PDB entry 7OHU | electron microscopy, 3.70 A resolution | chains 1 and W of the 27 polymer chains in the assembly

[Chain 1]
Molecule: 25S rRNA
Organism: Saccharomyces cerevisiae S288C
Sequence (3396 nucleotides; numbered 1 to 3396 plus 87 insertion-coded residues; 87 numbers in that range are skipped by the numbering (no residue carries them; nothing is unmodelled there); the number before each row is that of its first residue; a row labelled like 990A-990Z holds insertion residues (990A, then the next letters in order)):
     1 GUUUGACCUCAAAUCAGGUAGGAGUACCCGCUGAACUUAAGCAUAUCAAU
    51 AAGCGGAGGAAAAGAAACCAACCGGGAUUGCCUUAGUAACGGCGAGUGAA
   101 GCGGCAAAAGCUCAAAUUUGAAAUCUGGUACCUUCGGUGCCCGAGUUGUA
   151 AUUUGGAGAGGGCAACUUUGGGGCCGUUCCUUGUCUAUGUUCCUUGGAAC
   201 AGGACGUCAUAGAGGGUGAGAAUCCCGUGUGGCGAGGAGUGCGGUUCUUU
   251 GUAAAGUGCCUUCGAAGAGUCGAGUUGUUUGGGAAUGCAGCUCUAAGUGG
   301 GUGGUAAAUUCCAUCUAAAGCUAAAUAUUGGCGAGAGACCGAUAGCGAAC
   351 AAGUACAGUGAUGGAAAGAUGAAAAGAACUUUGAAAAGAGAGUGAAAAAG
   401 UACGUGAAAUUGUUGAAAGGGAAGGGCAUUUGAUCAGACAUGGUGUUUUG
   451 UGCCCUCUGCUCCUUGUGGGUAGGGGAAUCUCGCAUUUCACUGGGCCAGC
   501 AUCAGUUUUGGUGGCAGGAUAAAUCCAUAGGAAUGUAGCUUGCCUCGGUA
   551 AGUAUUAUAGCCUGUGGGAAUACUGCCAGCUGGGACUGAGGACUGCGACG
   601 UAAGUCAAGGAUGCUGGCAUAAUGGUUAUAUGCCGCCCGUCUUGAAACAC
   651 GGACCAAGGAGUCUAACGUCUAUGCGAGUGUUUGGGUGUAAAACCCAUAC
   701 GCGUAAUGAAAGUGAACGUAGGUUGGGGCCUCGCAAGAGGUGCACAAUCG
   751 ACCGAUCCUGAUGUCUUCGGAUGGAUUUGAGUAAGAGCAUAGCUGUUGGG
   801 ACCCGAAAGAUGGUGAACUAUGCCUGAAUAGGGUGAAGCCAGAGGAAACU
   851 CUGGUGGAGGCUCGUAGCGGUUCUGACGUGCAAAUCGAUCGUCGAAUUUG
   901 GGUAUAGGGGCGAAAGACUAAUCGAACCAUCUAGUAGCUGGUUCCUGCCG
   951 AAGUUUCCCUCAGGAUAGCAGAAGCUCGUAUCAGUUUUAU
990A-990Z GAGGUAAAGCGAAUGAUUAGAGGUUC
991A-991Z CGGGGUCGAAAUGACCUUGACCUAUU
992A-992Z CUCAAACUUUAAAUAUGUAAGAAGUC
993A-993I CUUGUUACU
  1060 UAA
  1081 UUGAACGUGGACAUUUGAAUGAAGAGCUUUUAGUGGGCCAUUUUUGGUAA
  1131 GCAGAACUGGCGAUGCGGGAUGAACCGAACGUAGAGUUAAGGUGCCGGAA
  1181 UACACGCUCAUCAGACACCACAAAAGGUGUUAGUUCAUCUAGACAGCCGG
  1231 ACGGUGGCCAUGGAAGUCGGAAUCCGCUAAGGAGUGUGUAACAACUCACC
  1281 GGCCGAAUGAACUAGCCCUGAAAAUGGAUGGCGCUCAAGCGUGUUACCUA
  1331 UACUCUACCGUCAGGGUUGAUAUGAUGCCCUGACGAGUAGGCAGGCGUGG
  1381 AGGUCAGUGACGAAGCCUAGACCGUAAGGUCGGGUCGAACGGCCUCUAGU
  1431 GCAGAUCUUGGUGGUAGUAGCAAAUAUUCAAAUGAGAACUUUGAAGACUG
  1481 AAGUGGGGAAAGGUUCCACGUCAACAGCAGUUGGACGUGGGUUAGUCGAU
  1531 CCUAAGAGAUGGGGAAGCUCCGUUUCAAAGGCCUGAUUUUAUGCAGGCCA
  1581 CCAUCGAAAGGGAAUCCGGUUAAGAUUCCGGAACCUGGAUAUGGAUUCUU
  1631 CACGGUAACGUAACUGAAUGUGGAGACGUCGGCGCGAGCCCUGGGAGGAG
  1681 UUAUCUUUUCUUCUUAACAGCUUAUCACCCCGGAAUUGGUUUAUCCGGAG
  1731 AUGGGGUCUUAUGGCUGGAAGAGGCCAGCACCUUUGCUGGCUCCGGUGCG
  1781 CUUGUGACGGCCCGUGAAAAUCCACAGGAAGGAAUAGUUUUCAUGCCAGG
  1831 UCGUACUGAUAACCGCAGCAGGUCUCCAAGGUGAACAGCCUCUAGUUGAU
  1881 AGAAUAAUGUAGAUAAGGGAAGUCGGCAAAAUAGAUCCGUAACUUCGGGA
  1931 UAAGGAUUGGCUCUAAGGGUCGGGUAGUGAGGGCCUUGGUCAGACGCAGC
  1981 GGGCGUGCUUGUGGACUGCUUGGUGGGGCUUGCUCUGCUAGGCGGACUAC
  2031 UUGCGUGCCUUGUUGUAGACGGCCUUGGUAGGUCUCUUGUAGACCGUCGC
  2081 UUGCUACAAUUAACGAUCAACUUAGAACUGGUACGGACAAGGGGAAUCUG
  2131 ACUGUCUAAUUAAAACAUAGCAUUGCGAUGGUCAGAAAGUGAUGUUGACG
  2181 CAAUGUGAUUUCUGCCCAGUGCUCUGAAUGUCAAAGUGAAGAAAUUCAAC
  2231 CAAGCGCGGGUAAACGGCGGGAGUAACUAUGACUCUCUUAAGGUAGCCAA
  2281 AUGCCUCGUCAUCUAAUUAGUGACGCGCAUGAAUGGAUUAACGAGAUUCC
  2331 CACUGUCCCUAUCUACUAUCUAGCGAAACCACAGCCAAGGGAACGGGCUU
  2381 GGCAGAAUCAGCGGGGAAAGAAGACCCUGUUGAGCUUGACUCUAGUUUGA
  2431 CAUUGUGAAGAGACAUAGAGGGUGUAGAAUAAGUGGGAGCUUCGGCGCCA
  2481 GUGAAAUACCACUACCUUUAUAGUUUCUUUACUUAUUCAAUGAAGCGGAG
  2531 CUGGAAUUCAUUUUCCACGUUCUAGCAUUCAAGGUCCCAUUCGGGGCUGA
  2581 UCCGGGUUGAAGACAUUGUCAGGUGGGGAGUUUGGCUGGGGCGGCACAUC
  2631 UGUUAAACGAUAACGCAGAUGUCCUAAGGGGGGCUCAUGGAGAACAGAAA
  2681 UCUCCAGUAGAACAAAAGGGUAAAAGCCCCCUUGAUUUUGAUUUUCAGUG
  2731 UGAAUACAAACCAUGAAAGUGUGGCCUAUCGAUCCUUUAGUCCCUCGGAA
  2781 UUUGAGGCUAGAGGUGCCAGAAAAGUUACCACAGGGAUAACUGGCUUGUG
  2831 GCAGUCAAGCGUUCAUAGCGACAUUGCUUUUUGAUUCUUCGAUGUCGGCU
  2881 CUUCCUAUCAUACCGAAGCAGAAUUCGGUAAGCGUUGGAUUGUUCACCCA
  2931 CUAAUAGGGAACGUGAGCUGGGUUUAGACCGUCGUGAGACAGGUUAGUUU
  2981 UACCCUACUGAUGAAUGUUACCGCAAUAGUAAUUGAACUUAGUACGAGAG
  3031 GAACAGUUCAUUCGGAUAAUUGGUUUUUGCGGCUGUCUGAUCAGGCAUUG
  3081 CCGCGAAGCUACCAUCCGCUGGAUUAUGGCUGAACGCCUCUAAGUCAGAA
  3131 UCCAUGCUAGAACGCGGUGAUUUCUUUGCUCCACACAAUAUAGAUGGAUA
  3181 CGAAUAAGGCGUCCUUGUGGCGUCGCUGAACCAUAGCAGGCUAGCAACGG
  3231 UGCACUUGGCGGAAAGGCCUUGGGUGCUUGCUGGCGAAUUGCAAUGUCAU
  3281 UUUGCGUGGGGAUAAAUCAUUUGUAUACGACUUAGAUGUACAACGGGGUA
  3331 UUGUAAGCAGUAGAGUAGCCUUGUUGUUACGAUCUGCUGAGAUUAAGCCU
  3381 UUGUUGUCUGAUUUGU
Disordered / not traced: 40-43, 165, 306-309, 453-473, 636, 660, 762-768, 818-925, 937, 990A-990Z, 991A-991Z, 992A-992Z, 993A-993I, 1081-1097, 1197-1200, 1303-1308, 1432, 1452-2351, 2373, 2397-2823, 2842-2847, 2859-2888, 2916-2984, 2994, 3078-3079, 3130, 3351, 3354-3355, 3377

[Chain W]
Protein: Ribosome assembly factor MRT4
Organism: Saccharomyces cerevisiae (strain ATCC 204508 / S288c)
UniProtKB: P33201 (MRT4_YEAST); residues 1-236 here = UniProt positions 1-236
Sequence (236 residues; numbered 1 to 236; the number before each row is that of its first residue):
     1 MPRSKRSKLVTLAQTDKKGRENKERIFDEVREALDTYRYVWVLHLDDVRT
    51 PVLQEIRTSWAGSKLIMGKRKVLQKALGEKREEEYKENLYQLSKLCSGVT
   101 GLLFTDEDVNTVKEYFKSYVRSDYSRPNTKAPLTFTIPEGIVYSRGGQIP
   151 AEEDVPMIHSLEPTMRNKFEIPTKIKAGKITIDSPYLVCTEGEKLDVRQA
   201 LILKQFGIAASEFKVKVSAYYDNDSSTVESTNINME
Disordered / not traced: 1-2, 235-236
Swiss-Prot annotation at these positions:
  - mutagenesis: Gly68 (G68D: Bypasses the requirement for phosphatase YVH1 for the release of MRT4)

[Interface between chain 1 and chain W]
Pairs across the interface - 82 pairs, chain 1 then chain W:
  G1207(1) with Arg3(W), hydrogen bond to the base
  U1208(1) with Ser4(W), sugar contact; Lys5(W), base contact; Ser7(W), hydrogen bond to the base
  G1209(1) with Arg3(W), hydrogen bond to the base
  U1210(1) with Arg3(W), hydrogen bond to the base; Ser4(W), phosphate contact
  C1219(1) with Arg20(W), salt bridge to the phosphate
  A1221(1) with Arg20(W), hydrogen bond to the base; Lys23(W), base contact; Glu24(W), hydrogen bond to the base; Phe27(W), base contact; Val72(W), phosphate contact; Lys75(W), sugar contact
  G1222(1) with Lys23(W), salt bridge to the phosphate; Lys69(W), salt bridge to the phosphate; Lys71(W), hydrogen bond to the base
  A1225(1) with Arg6(W), hydrogen bond to the phosphate; Lys8(W), salt bridge to the phosphate
  G1226(1) with Arg6(W), salt bridge to the phosphate
  C1228(1) with Val197(W), sugar contact
  G1229(1) with Arg126(W), hydrogen bond to the phosphate; Lys204(W), salt bridge to the phosphate
  G1230(1) with Val48(W), sugar contact; Thr50(W), hydrogen bond to the sugar; Arg126(W), salt bridge to the phosphate
  A1231(1) with Arg49(W), salt bridge to the phosphate; Thr50(W), hydrogen bond to the phosphate; Pro51(W), phosphate contact
  C1232(1) with Thr50(W), sugar contact; Gln54(W), hydrogen bond to the base
  G1256(1) with Gln54(W), base contact
  C1257(1) with Gln54(W), base contact; Arg57(W), hydrogen bond to the phosphate
  U1258(1) with Arg57(W), salt bridge to the phosphate; Lys64(W), salt bridge to the phosphate
  A1259(1) with Val48(W), base contact; Leu53(W), base contact; Leu65(W), phosphate contact; Ile66(W), phosphate contact; Met67(W), phosphate contact; Gly68(W), sugar contact; Val99(W), base contact
  A1260(1) with Lys18(W), hydrogen bond to the phosphate; Thr50(W), base contact; Met67(W), phosphate contact
  G1261(1) with Lys18(W), salt bridge to the phosphate; Thr50(W), base contact
  G1262(1) with Ala13(W), base contact; Gln14(W), sugar contact; Thr15(W), sugar contact
  U1265(1) with Thr11(W), hydrogen bond to the sugar; Leu12(W), sugar contact
  G1268(1) with Ser160(W), hydrogen bond to the sugar
  U1269(1) with His159(W), salt bridge to the phosphate
  C1272(1) with Ile158(W), base contact
  A1274(1) with Gln205(W), hydrogen bond to the sugar
  A1278(1) with Leu9(W), phosphate contact; Val10(W), phosphate contact; Thr11(W), sugar contact; Ala13(W), sugar contact; Thr15(W), hydrogen bond to the base
  C1279(1) with Thr15(W), sugar contact; Asp16(W), phosphate contact; Lys17(W), salt bridge to the phosphate; Lys18(W), sugar contact
  C1280(1) with Lys17(W), phosphate contact; Lys18(W), hydrogen bond to the phosphate
  G1281(1) with Lys69(W), phosphate contact; Thr100(W), phosphate contact
  G1282(1) with Lys69(W), salt bridge to the phosphate; Arg70(W), phosphate contact; Gly98(W), sugar contact; Val99(W), sugar contact
  G1285(1) with Lys71(W), hydrogen bond to the base
  G1289(1) with Lys8(W), phosphate contact
  A1290(1) with Lys5(W), salt bridge to the phosphate; Lys8(W), phosphate contact
  A1291(1) with Lys5(W), salt bridge to the phosphate
  C3115(1) with Ser4(W), base contact; Arg6(W), base contact
  C3117(1) with Arg6(W), base contact
Interface residues without a listed pair, chain 1 (45 interface residues in all): U1218, U1220, C1224, G1233, A1273, C1275, C1277, A3114
Interface residues without a listed pair, chain W (52 interface residues in all): Gly19, Asn22, Arg25, Asp47, Pro127

[Overview]
The interface between chain 1 and chain W involves 45 residues on one side and 52 on the other; the contacts
include 20 hydrogen bonds and 16 salt bridges. Polar pairs include G1207(1)-Arg3(W), U1208(1)-Ser7(W) and
G1209(1)-Arg3(W). UniProt lists one mutagenesis site on chain W.
Chain 1 is 25S rRNA (Saccharomyces cerevisiae S288C) and chain W is Ribosome assembly factor MRT4
(Saccharomyces cerevisiae (strain ATCC 204508 / S288c)); the structure, Nog1-TAP associated immature ribosomal
particles from S. cerevisiae after rpL2 expression shut down, population B, was determined by electron
microscopy, deposited together with 7OF1 and 7OHY.
